8C6D - chains B and C of the 3 polymer chains in the assembly; structure by electron microscopy, 2.40 A resolution.

== Chain B ==
Protein: Genome polyprotein (Fragment)
From: Enterovirus A71
Reference sequence: D4QGA2 (D4QGA2_HE71); residue numbers follow UniProt; this construct covers 1-323
Sequence (323 residues; row label = number of the first residue in the row):
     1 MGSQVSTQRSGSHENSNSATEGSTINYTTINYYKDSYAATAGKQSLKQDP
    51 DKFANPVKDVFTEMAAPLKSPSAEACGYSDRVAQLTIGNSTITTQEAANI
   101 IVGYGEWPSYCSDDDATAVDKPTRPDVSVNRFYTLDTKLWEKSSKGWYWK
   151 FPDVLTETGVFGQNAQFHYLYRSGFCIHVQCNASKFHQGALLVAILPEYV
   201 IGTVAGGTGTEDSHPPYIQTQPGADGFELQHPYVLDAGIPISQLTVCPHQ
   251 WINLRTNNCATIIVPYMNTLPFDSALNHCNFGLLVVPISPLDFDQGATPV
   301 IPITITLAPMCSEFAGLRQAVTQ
Unresolved in the structure: 1-12, 46-82

== Chain C ==
Protein: Genome polyprotein
From: Enterovirus A71
Reference sequence: D4QGA4 (D4QGA4_HE71); residues 1-242 here correspond to UniProt positions 324-565 (UniProt number = residue number + 323)
Sequence (242 residues; each row starts with the number of its first residue):
     1 GFPTELKPGTNQFLTTDDGVSAPILPNFHPTPCIHIPGEVRNLLELCQVE
    51 TILEVNNVPTNATSLMERLRFPVSAQAGKGELCAVFRADPGRDGPWQSTM
   101 LGQLCGYYTQWSGSLEVTFMFTGSFMATGKMLIAYTPPGGPLPKDRATAM
   151 LGTHVIWDFGLQSSVTLVIPWISNTHYRAHARDGVFDYYTTGLVSIWYQT
   201 NYVVPIGAPNTAYIIALAAAQKNFTMKLCKDTSHMLQTASIQ
Sequence notes: conflict Met-235 (Ile558 in D4QGA4)

== Chain B / chain C interface ==
Pairs across the interface (124; chain B residue first):
  Asn-15(B) / Pro-26(C)
  Asn-15(B) / Asn-27(C)  hydrogen bond
  Asn-15(B) / His-29(C)
  Ser-16(B) / His-29(C)
  Asn-17(B) / Phe-28(C)  hydrogen bond (side chain-backbone)
  Asn-17(B) / His-29(C)
  Asn-17(B) / Pro-30(C)
  Ser-18(B) / Pro-30(C)
  Ile-25(B) / Arg-41(C)
  Ile-30(B) / Val-20(C)
  Asn-31(B) / Val-20(C)
  Tyr-32(B) / Val-20(C)
  Tyr-33(B) / Val-20(C)  hydrophobic
  Tyr-33(B) / Ser-21(C)
  Tyr-33(B) / Ala-22(C)
  Tyr-33(B) / Pro-23(C)
  Lys-34(B) / Pro-26(C)  hydrogen bond (side chain-backbone)
  Lys-34(B) / Asn-27(C)
  Asp-35(B) / Pro-23(C)
  Asp-35(B) / Leu-25(C)
  Asp-35(B) / Pro-26(C)
  Asp-35(B) / Asn-27(C)
  Tyr-37(B) / Pro-23(C)
  Tyr-37(B) / Ile-24(C)
  Tyr-37(B) / Leu-25(C)  hydrogen bond (side chain-backbone)
  Ala-38(B) / Val-20(C)
  Ala-38(B) / Ser-21(C)  hydrogen bond (backbone-backbone)
  Ala-38(B) / Pro-23(C)  hydrophobic
  Thr-40(B) / Asp-18(C)
  Thr-40(B) / Gly-19(C)
  Thr-40(B) / Val-20(C)
  Ala-41(B) / Asp-18(C)  hydrogen bond (backbone-side chain)
  Gly-42(B) / Asp-18(C)  hydrogen bond (backbone-side chain)
  Tyr-104(B) / Gly-38(C)
  Glu-106(B) / His-35(C)  salt bridge
  Glu-106(B) / Pro-37(C)
  Asp-115(B) / Ile-34(C)
  Asp-115(B) / His-35(C)  hydrogen bond (side chain-backbone)
  Lys-185(B) / Ser-124(C)
  Lys-185(B) / Phe-125(C)  hydrogen bond (backbone-backbone)
  Lys-185(B) / Met-126(C)  hydrogen bond (backbone-backbone)
  Phe-186(B) / Ser-124(C)
  Phe-186(B) / Met-126(C)  hydrophobic
  Phe-186(B) / Ile-206(C)
  Phe-186(B) / Gly-207(C)
  Phe-186(B) / Ala-208(C)
  Phe-186(B) / Pro-209(C)
  His-187(B) / Ser-124(C)
  Gln-188(B) / Thr-122(C)
  Gln-188(B) / Gly-123(C)
  Gln-188(B) / Ser-124(C)
  Gln-188(B) / Tyr-202(C)
  Gln-188(B) / Pro-209(C)
  Gln-188(B) / Thr-211(C)  hydrogen bond (side chain-backbone)
  Gln-188(B) / Ala-212(C)
  Gly-189(B) / Thr-122(C)  hydrogen bond (backbone-backbone)
  Ala-190(B) / Thr-122(C)
  Ala-190(B) / Ile-215(C)  hydrophobic
  Thr-210(B) / Gln-242(C)
  Pro-232(B) / Met-66(C)  hydrophobic
  Tyr-233(B) / Glu-54(C)  hydrogen bond
  Tyr-233(B) / Leu-65(C)
  Tyr-233(B) / Met-66(C)
  Tyr-233(B) / Arg-68(C)
  Ile-241(B) / Ile-52(C)
  Ile-241(B) / Met-66(C)  hydrophobic
  Ile-241(B) / Leu-69(C)  hydrophobic
  Ser-242(B) / Thr-51(C)
  Ser-242(B) / Ile-52(C)  hydrogen bond (backbone-backbone)
  Ser-242(B) / Glu-54(C)
  Ser-242(B) / Leu-69(C)
  Ser-242(B) / Ser-98(C)  hydrogen bond (side chain-backbone)
  Gln-243(B) / Thr-51(C)
  Gln-243(B) / Gln-97(C)
  Gln-243(B) / Ser-98(C)  hydrogen bond (side chain-backbone)
  Gln-243(B) / Thr-99(C)  hydrogen bond (side chain-backbone)
  Gln-243(B) / Met-100(C)
  Gln-243(B) / Gln-103(C)
  Thr-245(B) / Val-49(C)
  Thr-245(B) / Glu-50(C)  hydrogen bond (side chain-backbone)
  Thr-245(B) / Thr-51(C)
  Val-246(B) / Val-49(C)  hydrophobic
  Val-246(B) / Thr-51(C)
  Val-246(B) / Met-100(C)  hydrophobic
  Trp-251(B) / Ile-52(C)  hydrophobic
  Trp-251(B) / Met-120(C)  hydrophobic
  Trp-251(B) / Ile-215(C)  hydrophobic
  Trp-251(B) / Leu-217(C)  hydrophobic
  Asn-253(B) / Met-120(C)
  Asn-253(B) / Phe-121(C)  hydrogen bond (side chain-backbone)
  Asn-253(B) / Thr-122(C)
  Asn-253(B) / Ser-163(C)  hydrogen bond
  Arg-255(B) / Phe-121(C)
  Arg-255(B) / Gly-123(C)
  Arg-255(B) / Ser-124(C)  hydrogen bond (side chain-backbone)
  Arg-255(B) / Phe-125(C)
  Arg-255(B) / Ala-127(C)  hydrogen bond (side chain-backbone)
  Arg-255(B) / Phe-159(C)  hydrogen bond (side chain-backbone)
  Arg-255(B) / Gly-160(C)  hydrogen bond (side chain-backbone)
  Arg-255(B) / Ser-163(C)
  Thr-256(B) / Ser-163(C)  hydrogen bond
  Pro-265(B) / Pro-37(C)  hydrophobic
  Tyr-266(B) / Pro-37(C)
  Met-267(B) / Pro-37(C)  hydrophobic
  Asn-268(B) / Ile-34(C)
  Asn-268(B) / Ile-36(C)
  Thr-269(B) / Ile-34(C)
  Thr-269(B) / Ile-36(C)
  Leu-270(B) / Ile-34(C)
  Pro-271(B) / Ile-34(C)
  Val-286(B) / Met-66(C)  hydrophobic
  Ile-288(B) / Met-66(C)  hydrophobic
  Ile-288(B) / Leu-69(C)  hydrophobic
  Ile-288(B) / Arg-70(C)
  Ile-288(B) / Ile-215(C)  hydrophobic
  Ser-289(B) / Thr-122(C)  hydrogen bond
  Ser-289(B) / Tyr-213(C)
  Pro-290(B) / Arg-70(C)
  Pro-290(B) / Tyr-213(C)  hydrophobic
  Asp-292(B) / Pro-209(C)
  Phe-293(B) / Pro-209(C)
  Asp-294(B) / Gly-207(C)  hydrogen bond (side chain-backbone)
  Asp-294(B) / Ala-208(C)  hydrogen bond (side chain-backbone)
  Asp-294(B) / Pro-209(C)
Other interface residues (no listed pair), chain B (55 interface residues in all): Thr-24, Ala-39, Leu-192, Pro-287
Other interface residues (no listed pair), chain C (58 interface residues in all): Leu-161, Pro-205

== Summary ==
Chain B and chain C form an interface of 55 and 58 residues respectively; the contacts include 28 hydrogen
bonds and 1 salt bridge. Among the polar pairs are Glu-106(B)/His-35(C), Asn-15(B)/Asn-27(C) and
Asn-17(B)/Phe-28(C).
Here chain B is Genome polyprotein (Fragment) and chain C is Genome polyprotein, both from Enterovirus A71.
Entry 8C6D (Production of antigenically stable enterovirus A71 virus-like particles in Pichia pastoris as a
vaccine candidate) was determined by electron microscopy.
